6JPI - chains A and E of the 6 polymer chains in the assembly; structure by X-ray diffraction, 3.14 A resolution.

# Chain A
Name: HTH cro/C1-type domain-containing protein
From: Pseudomonas aeruginosa (strain ATCC 15692 / DSM 22644 / CIP 104116 / JCM 14847 / LMG 12228 / 1C / PRS 101 / PAO1)
UniProt: Q9HVC1 (Q9HVC1_PSEAE); residues 1-101 here = UniProt positions 1-101
Sequence (109 residues; each row starts with the number of its first residue):
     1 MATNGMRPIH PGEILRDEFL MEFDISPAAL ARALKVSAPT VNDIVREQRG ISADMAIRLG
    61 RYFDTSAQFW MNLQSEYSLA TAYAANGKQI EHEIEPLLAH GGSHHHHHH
Not modelled in the structure: 1-5, 98-109
Sequence notes: expression tag (102-109)

# Chain E
Molecule: 28-nt DNA strand
Sequence (28 nucleotides; each row starts with the number of its first residue):
     1 CATTAACCCT TAACGTTAAG CGTTAACT

# Chain A / chain E interface
Contacting residue pairs (13):
  Val36(A) - DG22(E)  phosphate contact
  Ser37(A) - DC21(E)  phosphate contact
  Ser37(A) - DG22(E)  hydrogen bond to the phosphate
  Ser37(A) - DT23(E)  base contact
  Pro39(A) - DT23(E)  base contact
  Thr40(A) - DC21(E)  phosphate contact
  Thr40(A) - DG22(E)  phosphate contact
  Arg49(A) - DG20(E)  phosphate contact
  Arg49(A) - DC21(E)  salt bridge to the phosphate
  Gly50(A) - DG20(E)  hydrogen bond to the phosphate
  Ser52(A) - DG20(E)  phosphate contact
  Ser52(A) - DC21(E)  hydrogen bond to the phosphate
  Met55(A) - DC21(E)  phosphate contact
Interface residues without a listed pair, chain A (9 interface residues in all): Asp54
Interface residues without a listed pair, chain E (5 interface residues in all): DT24

# Summary
Chain A and chain E form an interface of 9 and 5 residues respectively; the contacts include 3 hydrogen bonds
and 1 salt bridge. Among the polar pairs are Ser37(A)-DG22(E), Gly50(A)-DG20(E) and Ser52(A)-DC21(E).
Here chain A is HTH cro/C1-type domain-containing protein (Pseudomonas aeruginosa (strain ATCC 15692 / DSM
22644 / CIP 104116 / JCM 14847 / LMG 12228 / 1C / PRS 101 / PAO1)) and chain E is a 28-nt DNA strand. Entry
6JPI (Crystal structure of PA4674 in complex with its operator DNA (28bp) from Pseudomonas aeruginosa) was
determined by X-ray diffraction.
